PDB entry 7PQH | electron microscopy, 3.87 A resolution | chains B and E of the 12 polymer chains in the assembly

[Chain B]
Molecule: Target of rapamycin complex 1 subunit KOG1
From: Saccharomyces cerevisiae
UniProt: P38873 (KOG1_YEAST); residues 1-1557 here = UniProt positions 1-1557
Amino-acid sequence (1608 residues; row label = number of the first residue in the row):
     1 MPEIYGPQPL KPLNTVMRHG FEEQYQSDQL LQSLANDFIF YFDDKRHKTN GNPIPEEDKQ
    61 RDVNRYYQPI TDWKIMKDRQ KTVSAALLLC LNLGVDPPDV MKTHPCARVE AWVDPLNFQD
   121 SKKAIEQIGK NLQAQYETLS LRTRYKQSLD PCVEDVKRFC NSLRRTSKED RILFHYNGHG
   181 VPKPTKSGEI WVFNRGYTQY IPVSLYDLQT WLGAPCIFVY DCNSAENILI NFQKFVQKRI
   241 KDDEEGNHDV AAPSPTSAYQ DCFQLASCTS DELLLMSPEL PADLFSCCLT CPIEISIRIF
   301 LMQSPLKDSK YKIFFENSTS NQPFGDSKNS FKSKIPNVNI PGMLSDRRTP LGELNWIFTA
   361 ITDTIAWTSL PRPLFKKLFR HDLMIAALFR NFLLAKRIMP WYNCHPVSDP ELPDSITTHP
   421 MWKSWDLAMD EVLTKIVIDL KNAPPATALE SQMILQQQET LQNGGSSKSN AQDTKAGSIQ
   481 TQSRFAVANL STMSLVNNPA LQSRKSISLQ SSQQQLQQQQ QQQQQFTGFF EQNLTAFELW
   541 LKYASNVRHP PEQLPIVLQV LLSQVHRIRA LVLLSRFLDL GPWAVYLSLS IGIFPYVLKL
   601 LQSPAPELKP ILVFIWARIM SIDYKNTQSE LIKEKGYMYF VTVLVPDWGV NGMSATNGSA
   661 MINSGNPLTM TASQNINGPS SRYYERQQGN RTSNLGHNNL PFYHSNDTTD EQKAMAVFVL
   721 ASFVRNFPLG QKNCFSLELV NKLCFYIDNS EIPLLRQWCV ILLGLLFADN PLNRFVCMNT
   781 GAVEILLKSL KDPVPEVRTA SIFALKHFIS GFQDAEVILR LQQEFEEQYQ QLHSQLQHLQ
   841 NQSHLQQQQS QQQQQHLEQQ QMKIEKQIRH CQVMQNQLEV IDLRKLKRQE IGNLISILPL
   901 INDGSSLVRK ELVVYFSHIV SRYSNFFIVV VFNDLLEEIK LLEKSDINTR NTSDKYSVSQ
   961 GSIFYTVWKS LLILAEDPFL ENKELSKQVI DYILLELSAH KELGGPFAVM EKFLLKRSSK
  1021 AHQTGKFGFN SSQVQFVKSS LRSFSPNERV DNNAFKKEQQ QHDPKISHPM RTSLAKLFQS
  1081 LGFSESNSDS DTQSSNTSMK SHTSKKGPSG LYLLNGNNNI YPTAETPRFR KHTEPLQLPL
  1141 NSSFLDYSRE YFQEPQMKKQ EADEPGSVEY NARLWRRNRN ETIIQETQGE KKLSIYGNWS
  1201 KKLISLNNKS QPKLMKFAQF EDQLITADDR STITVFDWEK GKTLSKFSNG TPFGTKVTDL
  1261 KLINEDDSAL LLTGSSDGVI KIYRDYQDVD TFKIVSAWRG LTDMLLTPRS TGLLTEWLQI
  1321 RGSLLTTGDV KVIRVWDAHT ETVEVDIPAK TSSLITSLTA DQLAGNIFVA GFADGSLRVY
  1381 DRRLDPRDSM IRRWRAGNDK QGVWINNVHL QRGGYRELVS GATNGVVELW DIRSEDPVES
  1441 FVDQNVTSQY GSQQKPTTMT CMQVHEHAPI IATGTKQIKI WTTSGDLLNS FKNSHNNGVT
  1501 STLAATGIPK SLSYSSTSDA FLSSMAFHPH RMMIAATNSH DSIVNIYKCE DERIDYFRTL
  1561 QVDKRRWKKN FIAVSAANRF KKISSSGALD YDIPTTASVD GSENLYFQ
Disordered / not traced: 1-38, 313-332, 443-525, 647-707, 941-958, 1017-1068, 1087-1094, 1111-1131, 1443-1457, 1493-1519, 1552-1608
Cystine bridges: C216-C262
From the paper describing this entry:
  - mutagenesis - R884D: decreased localization
  - mutagenesis - L762P, L766P, C777R, I802N, A804E, L900P, L912Q: decreased growth

[Chain E]
Molecule: Serine/threonine-protein kinase TOR2
From: Saccharomyces cerevisiae
Notes: EC 2.7.1.67, 2.7.11.1
UniProt: P32600 (TOR2_YEAST); residues 1-2474 here = UniProt positions 1-2474
Amino-acid sequence (2474 residues; numbered 1 to 2474; the number before each row is that of its first residue):
     1 MNKYINKYTT PPNLLSLRQR AEGKHRTRKK LTHKSHSHDD EMSTTSNTDS NHNGPNDSGR
    61 VITGSAGHIG KISFVDSELD TTFSTLNLIF DKLKSDVPQE RASGANELST TLTSLAREVS
   121 AEQFQRFSNS LNNKIFELIH GFTSSEKIGG ILAVDTLISF YLSTEELPNQ TSRLANYLRV
   181 LIPSSDIEVM RLAANTLGRL TVPGGTLTSD FVEFEVRTCI DWLTLTADNN SSSSKLEYRR
   241 HAALLIIKAL ADNSPYLLYP YVNSILDNIW VPLRDAKLII RLDAAVALGK CLTIIQDRDP
   301 ALGKQWFQRL FQGCTHGLSL NTNDSVHATL LVFRELLSLK APYLRDKYDD IYKSTMKYKE
   361 YKFDVIRREV YAILPLLAAF DPAIFTKKYL DRIMVHYLRY LKNIDMNAAN NSDKPFILVS
   421 IGDIAFEVGS SISPYMTLIL DNIREGLRTK FKVRKQFEKD LFYCIGKLAC ALGPAFAKHL
   481 NKDLLNLMLN CPMSDHMQET LMILNEKIPS LESTVNSRIL NLLSISLSGE KFIQSNQYDF
   541 NNQFSIEKAR KSRNQSFMKK TGESNDDITD AQILIQCFKM LQLIHHQYSL TEFVRLITIS
   601 YIEHEDSSVR KLAALTSCDL FIKDDICKQT SVHALHSVSE VLSKLLMIAI TDPVAEIRLE
   661 ILQHLGSNFD PQLAQPDNLR LLFMALNDEI FGIQLEAIKI IGRLSSVNPA YVVPSLRKTL
   721 LELLTQLKFS NMPKKKEESA TLLCTLINSS DEVAKPYIDP ILDVILPKCQ DASSAVASTA
   781 LKVLGELSVV GGKEMTRYLK ELMPLIINTF QDQSNSFKRD AALTTLGQLA ASSGYVVGPL
   841 LDYPELLGIL INILKTENNP HIRRGTVRLI GILGALDPYK HREIEVTSNS KSSVEQNAPS
   901 IDIALLMQGV SPSNDEYYPT VVIHNLMKIL NDPSLSIHHT AAIQAIMHIF QNLGLRCVSF
   961 LDQIIPGIIL VMRSCPPSQL DFYFQQLGSL ISIVKQHIRP HVEKIYGVIR EFFPIIKLQI
  1021 TIISVIESIS KALEGEFKRF VPETLTFFLD ILENDQSNKR IVPIRILKSL VTFGPNLEDY
  1081 SHLIMPIVVR MTEYSAGSLK KISIITLGRL AKNINLSEMS SRIVQALVRI LNNGDRELTK
  1141 ATMNTLSLLL LQLGTDFVVF VPVINKALLR NRIQHSVYDQ LVNKLLNNEC LPTNIIFDKE
  1201 NEVPERKNYE DEMQVTKLPV NQNILKNAWY CSQQKTKEDW QEWIRRLSIQ LLKESPSACL
  1261 RSCSSLVSVY YPLARELFNA SFSSCWVELQ TSYQEDLIQA LCKALSSSEN PPEIYQMLLN
  1321 LVEFMEHDDK PLPIPIHTLG KYAQKCHAFA KALHYKEVEF LEEPKNSTIE ALISINNQLH
  1381 QTDSAIGILK HAQQHNELQL KETWYEKLQR WEDALAAYNE KEAAGEDSVE VMMGKLRSLY
  1441 ALGEWEELSK LASEKWGTAK PEVKKAMAPL AAGAAWGLEQ WDEIAQYTSV MKSQSPDKEF
  1501 YDAILCLHRN NFKKAEVHIF NARDLLVTEL SALVNESYNR AYNVVVRAQI IAELEEIIKY
  1561 KKLPQNSDKR LTMRETWNTR LLGCQKNIDV WQRILRVRSL VIKPKEDAQV RIKFANLCRK
  1621 SGRMALAKKV LNTLLEETDD PDHPNTAKAS PPVVYAQLKY LWATGLQDEA LKQLINFTSR
  1681 MAHDLGLDPN NMIAQSVPQQ SKRVPRHVED YTKLLARCFL KQGEWRVCLQ PKWRLSNPDS
  1741 ILGSYLLATH FDNTWYKAWH NWALANFEVI SMLTSVSKKK QEGSDASSVT DINEFDNGMI
  1801 GVNTFDAKEV HYSSNLIHRH VIPAIKGFFH SISLSESSSL QDALRLLTLW FTFGGIPEAT
  1861 QAMHEGFNLI QIGTWLEVLP QLISRIHQPN QIVSRSLLSL LSDLGKAHPQ ALVYPLMVAI
  1921 KSESLSRQKA ALSIIEKMRI HSPVLVDQAE LVSHELIRMA VLWHEQWYEG LDDASRQFFG
  1981 EHNTEKMFAA LEPLYEMLKR GPETLREISF QNSFGRDLND AYEWLMNYKK SKDVSNLNQA
  2041 WDIYYNVFRK IGKQLPQLQT LELQHVSPKL LSAHDLELAV PGTRASGGKP IVKISKFEPV
  2101 FSVISSKQRP RKFCIKGSDG KDYKYVLKGH EDIRQDSLVM QLFGLVNTLL QNDAECFRRH
  2161 LDIQQYPAIP LSPKSGLLGW VPNSDTFHVL IREHREAKKI PLNIEHWVML QMAPDYDNLT
  2221 LLQKVEVFTY ALNNTEGQDL YKVLWLKSRS SETWLERRTT YTRSLAVMSM TGYILGLGDR
  2281 HPSNLMLDRI TGKVIHIDFG DCFEAAILRE KFPEKVPFRL TRMLTYAMEV SGIEGSFRIT
  2341 CENVMKVLRD NKGSLMAILE AFAFDPLINW GFDLPTKKIE EETGIQLPVM NANELLSNGA
  2401 ITEEEVQRVE NEHKNAIRNA RAMLVLKRIT DKLTGNDIRR FNDLDVPEQV DKLIQQATSV
  2461 ENLCQHYIGW CPFW
Disordered / not traced: 1-84, 538-542, 562-567, 884-901, 1193-1216, 1637-1646, 1689-1703, 1777-1812, 2375-2412
UniProt features mapped onto this chain:
  - region: V2103 to R2109 (G-loop), G2276 to N2284 (Catalytic loop), H2296 to T2321 (Activation loop)
  - modified residue: T10 (Phosphothreonine)
  - mutagenesis: S1975 (S1975I: In TOR2-1; confers resistance to rapamycin), G2129 (G2129R: Causes defect in receptor endocytosis), D2279 (D2279A: Loss of function), D2298 (D2298E: Loss of kinase activity)

[Chain B / chain E interface]
Residue-residue contacts (8; chain B residue first):
  K102(B) - H997(E)
  T103(B) - R999(E)
  K122(B) - Q2057(E)
  M276(B) - R999(E)
  Q303(B) - K1038(E)  hydrogen bond
  Q303(B) - D1079(E)
  W401(B) - E1078(E)
  N403(B) - E1034(E)
Also at the interface, not in a pair above, chain B (12 interface residues in all): M101, H104, S121, S277, P278
Also at the interface, not in a pair above, chain E (10 interface residues in all): V958, Q996, G1035

[Overview]
Chain B and chain E form an interface of 12 and 10 residues respectively, with 1 hydrogen bond. The
hydrogen-bonded pair is Q303(B)-K1038(E). The paper reports that L762P, L766P and C777R of chain B, among
others, reduce growth; R884D of chain B reduces localization; 8 substitutions were tested in all.
Here chain B is Target of rapamycin complex 1 subunit KOG1 and chain E is Serine/threonine-protein kinase
TOR2, both from Saccharomyces cerevisiae. Entry 7PQH (Cryo-EM structure of Saccharomyces cerevisiae TOROID
(TORC1 Organized in Inhibited Domains)) was determined by electron microscopy.
